PDB entry 7XJL | electron microscopy, 3.50 A resolution | chains B and E of the 6 polymer chains in the assembly

[Chain B]
Molecule: Guanine nucleotide-binding protein G(q) subunit alpha
Organism: Homo sapiens
Chain sequence (248 residues; row label = number of the first residue in the row; numbers below 1 keep their minus sign (Gly-1 is residue -1)):
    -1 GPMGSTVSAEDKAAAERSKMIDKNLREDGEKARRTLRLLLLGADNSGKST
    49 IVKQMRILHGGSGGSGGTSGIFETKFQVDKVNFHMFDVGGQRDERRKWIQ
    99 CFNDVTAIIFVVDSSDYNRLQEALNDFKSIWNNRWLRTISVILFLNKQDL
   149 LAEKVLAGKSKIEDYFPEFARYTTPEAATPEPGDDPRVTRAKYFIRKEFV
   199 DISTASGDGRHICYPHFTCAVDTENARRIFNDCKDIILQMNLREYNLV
Unresolved in the structure: -1 to 4, 55-67, 88-90

[Chain E]
Molecule: single-chain variable fragment (scFv16)
Organism: Homo sapiens
Notes: antibody fragment or engineered binder
Chain sequence (300 residues; row label = number of the first residue in the row; note: 3 numbers in that range are skipped by the numbering (no residue carries them; nothing is unmodelled there); a row labelled like 120A-120O holds insertion residues (120A, then the next letters in order); numbers below 1 keep their minus sign (Gly-2 is residue -2)):
    -2 GRPDVQLVESGGGLVQPGGSRKLSCSASGFAFSSFGMHWVRQAPEKGLEW
    48 VAYISSGSGTIYYADTVKGRFTISRDDPKNTLFLQMTSLRSEDTAMYYCV
    98 RSIYYYGSSPFDFWGQGTTLTVS
120A-120O SGGGGSGGGGSGGGG
   124 SDIVMTQATSSVPVTPGESVSISCRSSKSLLHSNGNTYLYWFLQRPGQSP
   174 QLLIYRMSNLASGVPDRFSGSGSGTAFTLTISRLEAEDVGVYYCMQHLEY
   224 PLTFGAGTKLELKAAAGAPLEVLFQGPGAWSHPQFEKGAEDQVDPRLIDG
   274 KGAAHHHHHHHH
Unresolved in the structure: -2 to 1, 120A-120O, 138, 236-285
Cystine bridges: Cys147-Cys217

[How chain B and chain E interact]
Residue-residue contacts (18):
  Val5(B) - His155(E)
  Ser6(B) - His155(E)
  Ser6(B) - Tyr161(E)  hydrogen bond
  Ala7(B) - Leu221(E)
  Glu8(B) - Tyr101(E)
  Glu8(B) - Pro107(E)
  Glu8(B) - Tyr161(E)
  Glu8(B) - Tyr163(E)  hydrogen bond
  Ala11(B) - Tyr101(E)  hydrophobic
  Ala12(B) - Tyr101(E)
  Glu14(B) - Ser52(E)  hydrogen bond
  Glu14(B) - Ser53(E)
  Glu14(B) - Gly56(E)
  Glu14(B) - Thr57(E)
  Arg15(B) - Ile100(E)
  Arg15(B) - Tyr101(E)
  Arg15(B) - Tyr102(E)
  Met18(B) - Ser53(E)
Interface residues without a listed pair, chain E (18 interface residues in all): Ser31, Tyr50, Gly54, Asn157, His220, Glu222

[Summary]
Chain B and chain E form an interface of 9 and 18 residues respectively; the contacts include 3 hydrogen
bonds. Among the polar pairs are Ser6(B)-Tyr161(E), Glu8(B)-Tyr163(E) and Glu14(B)-Ser52(E).
Chain B is Guanine nucleotide-binding protein G(q) subunit alpha and chain E is single-chain variable fragment
(scFv16), both from Homo sapiens; the structure, Cryo-EM structure of the spexin-bound GALR2-miniGq complex,
was determined by electron microscopy together with 7XJJ and 7XJK from the same study.
